PDB entry 7XC7 | electron microscopy, 3.10 A resolution | chains C and A of the 4 polymer chains in the assembly

[Chain C]
Molecule: 33-nt RNA strand
From: Candidatus Scalindua brodae
Sequence (33 nucleotides; numbered -18 to 15; 1 number in that range is skipped by the numbering (no residue carries it; nothing is unmodelled there); the number before each row is that of its first residue; numbers below 1 keep their minus sign (G-18 is residue -18)):
   -18 GACUUAAUGUCACGGUAC
     1 CCAAUUUUCUGCCCC
Not modelled in the structure: -18 to -17

[Chain A]
Name: RAMP superfamily protein
From: Candidatus Scalindua brodae
Amino-acid sequence (1722 residues; row label = number of the first residue in the row):
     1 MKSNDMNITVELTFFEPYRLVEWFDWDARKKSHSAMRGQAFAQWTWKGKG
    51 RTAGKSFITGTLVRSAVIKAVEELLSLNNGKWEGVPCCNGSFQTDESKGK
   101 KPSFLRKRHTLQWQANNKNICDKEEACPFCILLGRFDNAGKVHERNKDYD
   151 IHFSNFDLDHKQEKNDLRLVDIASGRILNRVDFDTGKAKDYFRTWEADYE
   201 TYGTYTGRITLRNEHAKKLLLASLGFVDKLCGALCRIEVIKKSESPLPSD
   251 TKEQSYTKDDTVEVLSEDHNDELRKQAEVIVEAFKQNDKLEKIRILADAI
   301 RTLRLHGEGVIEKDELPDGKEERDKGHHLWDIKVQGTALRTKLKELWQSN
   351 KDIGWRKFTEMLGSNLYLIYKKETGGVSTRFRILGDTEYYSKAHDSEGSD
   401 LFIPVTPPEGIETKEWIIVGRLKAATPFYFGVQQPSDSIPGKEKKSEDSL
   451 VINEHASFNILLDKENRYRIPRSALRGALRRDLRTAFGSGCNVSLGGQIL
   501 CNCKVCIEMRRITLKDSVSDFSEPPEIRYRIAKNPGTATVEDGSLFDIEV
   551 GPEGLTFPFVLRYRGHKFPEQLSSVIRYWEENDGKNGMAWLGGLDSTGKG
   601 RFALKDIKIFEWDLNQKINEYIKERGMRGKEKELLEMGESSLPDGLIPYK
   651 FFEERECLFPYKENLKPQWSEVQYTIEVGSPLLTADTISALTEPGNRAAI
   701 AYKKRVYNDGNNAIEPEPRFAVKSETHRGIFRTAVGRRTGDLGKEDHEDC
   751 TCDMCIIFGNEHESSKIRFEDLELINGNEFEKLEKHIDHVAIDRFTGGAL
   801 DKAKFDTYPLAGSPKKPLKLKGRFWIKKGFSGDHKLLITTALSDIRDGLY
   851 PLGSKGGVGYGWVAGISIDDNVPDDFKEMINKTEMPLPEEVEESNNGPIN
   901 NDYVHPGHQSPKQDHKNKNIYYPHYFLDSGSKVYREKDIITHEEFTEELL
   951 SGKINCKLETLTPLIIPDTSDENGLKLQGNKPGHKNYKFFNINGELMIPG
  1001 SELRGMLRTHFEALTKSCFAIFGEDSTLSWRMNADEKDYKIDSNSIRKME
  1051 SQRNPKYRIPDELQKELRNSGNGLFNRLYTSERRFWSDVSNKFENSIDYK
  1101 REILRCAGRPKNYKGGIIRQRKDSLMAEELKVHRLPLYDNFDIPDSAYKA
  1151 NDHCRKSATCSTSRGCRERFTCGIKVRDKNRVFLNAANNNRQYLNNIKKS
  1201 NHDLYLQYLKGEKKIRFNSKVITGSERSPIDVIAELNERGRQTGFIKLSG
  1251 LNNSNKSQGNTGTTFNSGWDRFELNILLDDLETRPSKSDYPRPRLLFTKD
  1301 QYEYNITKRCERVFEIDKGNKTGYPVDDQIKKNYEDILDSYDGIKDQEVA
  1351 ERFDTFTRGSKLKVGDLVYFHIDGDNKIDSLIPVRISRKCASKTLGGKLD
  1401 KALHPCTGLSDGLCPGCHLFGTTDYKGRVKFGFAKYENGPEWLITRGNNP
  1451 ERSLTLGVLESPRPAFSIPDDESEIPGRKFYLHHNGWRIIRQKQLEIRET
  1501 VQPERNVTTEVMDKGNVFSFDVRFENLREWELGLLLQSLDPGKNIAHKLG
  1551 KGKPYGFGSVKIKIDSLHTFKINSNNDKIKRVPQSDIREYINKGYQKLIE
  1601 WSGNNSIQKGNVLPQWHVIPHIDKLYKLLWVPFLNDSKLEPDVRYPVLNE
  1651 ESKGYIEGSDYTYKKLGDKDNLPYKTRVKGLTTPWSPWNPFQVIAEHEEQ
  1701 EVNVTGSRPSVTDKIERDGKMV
Not modelled in the structure: 1-5, 48-52, 160-164, 241-268, 375, 394-397, 446, 639-641, 881-896, 913-919, 1029-1392, 1446-1449, 1572-1578, 1602-1611, 1637-1662, 1678-1722
Bound ions: Zn2+ site 1: Cys88, Cys121, Cys127, Cys130; Zn2+ site 2: Cys491, Cys501, Cys503; Zn2+ site 3: His747, Cys750, Cys752, Cys755; Zn2+ site 4: Cys1018, Cys1406, Cys1414, Cys1417

[Chain C / chain A interface]
Residue-residue contacts - 251 pairs, chain C then chain A:
  C-16(C) - Lys47(A)  hydrogen bond to the base
  C-16(C) - Lys55(A)  base contact
  U-15(C) - Trp23(A)  phosphate contact
  U-15(C) - Thr45(A)  base contact
  U-15(C) - Ser56(A)  base contact
  U-15(C) - Phe57(A)  sugar contact
  U-15(C) - Asn155(A)  sugar contact
  U-15(C) - Asp157(A)  base contact
  U-14(C) - Trp23(A)  phosphate contact
  U-14(C) - Thr59(A)  sugar contact
  U-14(C) - Gly60(A)  hydrogen bond to the base
  U-14(C) - Thr61(A)  hydrogen bond to the sugar
  U-14(C) - His152(A)  base contact
  U-14(C) - Phe153(A)  base contact
  U-14(C) - Asn155(A)  base contact
  A-13(C) - Asp25(A)  phosphate contact
  A-13(C) - Thr61(A)  sugar contact
  A-13(C) - Ser103(A)  phosphate contact
  A-13(C) - His143(A)  base contact
  A-13(C) - Glu144(A)  base contact
  A-13(C) - Tyr149(A)  hydrogen bond to the base
  A-13(C) - His152(A)  base contact
  A-12(C) - Gly60(A)  base contact
  A-12(C) - Thr61(A)  base contact
  A-12(C) - Arg64(A)  hydrogen bond to the base
  A-12(C) - Ser103(A)  hydrogen bond to the phosphate
  A-12(C) - Ala139(A)  sugar contact
  A-12(C) - Gly140(A)  hydrogen bond to the sugar
  A-12(C) - Lys141(A)  phosphate contact
  A-12(C) - Ile151(A)  base contact
  A-12(C) - Phe153(A)  hydrogen bond to the base
  U-11(C) - Ser91(A)  hydrogen bond to the sugar
  U-11(C) - Gln93(A)  hydrogen bond to the base
  U-11(C) - Thr94(A)  base contact
  U-11(C) - Glu96(A)  hydrogen bond to the base
  U-11(C) - Leu133(A)  sugar contact
  U-11(C) - Gly134(A)  phosphate contact
  U-11(C) - Arg135(A)  sugar contact
  U-11(C) - Asp137(A)  phosphate contact
  U-11(C) - Ala139(A)  phosphate contact
  U-11(C) - Lys141(A)  salt bridge to the phosphate
  G-10(C) - Arg64(A)  salt bridge to the phosphate
  G-10(C) - Phe92(A)  base contact
  G-10(C) - Thr94(A)  hydrogen bond to the base
  G-10(C) - Pro102(A)  base contact
  G-10(C) - Phe104(A)  hydrogen bond to the sugar
  G-10(C) - Leu105(A)  sugar contact
  G-10(C) - Arg106(A)  hydrogen bond to the sugar
  G-10(C) - Lys107(A)  base contact
  G-10(C) - Asp400(A)  base contact
  G-10(C) - Leu401(A)  base contact
  U-9(C) - Gln39(A)  base contact
  U-9(C) - Ala40(A)  base contact
  U-9(C) - Thr59(A)  base contact
  U-9(C) - Thr61(A)  hydrogen bond to the base
  U-9(C) - Leu62(A)  hydrogen bond to the base
  U-9(C) - Ser65(A)  base contact
  U-9(C) - Phe104(A)  stacking on the base
  U-9(C) - Leu105(A)  sugar contact
  U-9(C) - Arg106(A)  salt bridge to the phosphate
  U-9(C) - Arg108(A)  salt bridge to the phosphate
  C-8(C) - Lys69(A)  hydrogen bond to the phosphate
  C-8(C) - Leu105(A)  phosphate contact
  C-8(C) - Arg106(A)  phosphate contact
  C-8(C) - Lys107(A)  phosphate contact
  C-8(C) - Arg108(A)  salt bridge to the phosphate
  C-8(C) - Leu500(A)  base contact
  C-8(C) - Arg510(A)  base contact
  A-7(C) - Arg37(A)  hydrogen bond to the sugar
  A-7(C) - Phe41(A)  sugar contact
  A-7(C) - Lys69(A)  salt bridge to the phosphate
  A-7(C) - Lys229(A)  phosphate contact
  A-7(C) - Tyr390(A)  hydrogen bond to the base
  A-7(C) - Ser391(A)  base contact
  A-7(C) - Leu495(A)  base contact
  C-6(C) - Glu16(A)  hydrogen bond to the base
  C-6(C) - Arg19(A)  salt bridge to the phosphate
  C-6(C) - Lys229(A)  hydrogen bond to the sugar
  C-6(C) - Gly232(A)  phosphate contact
  C-6(C) - Ala233(A)  base contact
  C-6(C) - Leu234(A)  base contact
  C-6(C) - Arg472(A)  salt bridge to the phosphate
  C-6(C) - Arg476(A)  hydrogen bond to the phosphate
  C-6(C) - Ile512(A)  base contact
  C-6(C) - Thr513(A)  hydrogen bond to the base
  C-6(C) - Leu514(A)  hydrogen bond to the base
  G-5(C) - Lys107(A)  hydrogen bond to the base
  G-5(C) - Arg476(A)  salt bridge to the phosphate
  G-5(C) - Ser494(A)  hydrogen bond to the base
  G-5(C) - Leu495(A)  base contact
  G-5(C) - Gly496(A)  base contact
  G-5(C) - Gly497(A)  hydrogen bond to the base
  G-5(C) - Met509(A)  phosphate contact
  G-5(C) - Arg510(A)  phosphate contact
  G-4(C) - Arg37(A)  hydrogen bond to the base
  G-4(C) - Asn179(A)  hydrogen bond to the sugar
  G-4(C) - Arg180(A)  phosphate contact
  G-4(C) - Asp190(A)  hydrogen bond to the base
  G-4(C) - Tyr191(A)  base contact
  G-4(C) - Phe192(A)  stacking on the base
  G-4(C) - Tyr389(A)  hydrogen bond to the base
  G-4(C) - Tyr390(A)  base contact
  G-4(C) - Arg476(A)  salt bridge to the phosphate
  G-4(C) - Arg480(A)  salt bridge to the phosphate
  G-4(C) - Val493(A)  sugar contact
  G-4(C) - Leu495(A)  base contact
  U-3(C) - Asn179(A)  sugar contact
  U-3(C) - Arg180(A)  phosphate contact
  U-3(C) - Val181(A)  hydrogen bond to the phosphate
  U-3(C) - Ser473(A)  sugar contact
  U-3(C) - Ala474(A)  phosphate contact
  U-3(C) - Gly477(A)  sugar contact
  U-3(C) - Arg480(A)  phosphate contact
  U-3(C) - Arg481(A)  hydrogen bond to the base
  U-3(C) - Gly592(A)  base contact
  A-2(C) - Arg176(A)  salt bridge to the phosphate
  A-2(C) - Ile177(A)  sugar contact
  A-2(C) - Leu178(A)  phosphate contact
  A-2(C) - Asn179(A)  hydrogen bond to the phosphate
  A-2(C) - Tyr191(A)  base contact
  A-2(C) - Gly431(A)  sugar contact
  A-2(C) - Ser473(A)  hydrogen bond to the phosphate
  A-2(C) - Ala474(A)  phosphate contact
  C-1(C) - Asn179(A)  hydrogen bond to the sugar
  C-1(C) - Val181(A)  sugar contact
  C-1(C) - Gly186(A)  hydrogen bond to the sugar
  C-1(C) - Lys187(A)  base contact
  C-1(C) - Ala188(A)  hydrogen bond to the base
  C-1(C) - Tyr429(A)  phosphate contact
  C-1(C) - Gly431(A)  hydrogen bond to the phosphate
  C-1(C) - Gly593(A)  phosphate contact
  C1(C) - Gly186(A)  sugar contact
  C1(C) - Lys187(A)  base contact
  C1(C) - Gly593(A)  phosphate contact
  C1(C) - Leu594(A)  hydrogen bond to the phosphate
  C1(C) - Asp595(A)  hydrogen bond to the phosphate
  C1(C) - Asn760(A)  hydrogen bond to the sugar
  C1(C) - Glu761(A)  hydrogen bond to the sugar
  C1(C) - His762(A)  sugar contact
  C1(C) - Glu763(A)  hydrogen bond to the sugar
  C1(C) - Ser764(A)  phosphate contact
  C2(C) - Ser596(A)  hydrogen bond to the phosphate
  C2(C) - Arg728(A)  salt bridge to the phosphate
  C2(C) - Asn760(A)  sugar contact
  C2(C) - Glu761(A)  sugar contact
  C2(C) - Ser764(A)  phosphate contact
  C2(C) - Ser765(A)  hydrogen bond to the phosphate
  A3(C) - Arg530(A)  salt bridge to the phosphate
  A3(C) - Ala532(A)  sugar contact
  A3(C) - Lys533(A)  sugar contact
  A3(C) - Phe546(A)  base contact
  A3(C) - Ser596(A)  phosphate contact
  A3(C) - Arg728(A)  salt bridge to the phosphate
  A3(C) - Arg732(A)  salt bridge to the phosphate
  A3(C) - Phe758(A)  phosphate contact
  A4(C) - Ile531(A)  sugar contact
  A4(C) - Lys533(A)  hydrogen bond to the sugar
  A4(C) - Glu725(A)  sugar contact
  A4(C) - Thr726(A)  phosphate contact
  A4(C) - Gly729(A)  phosphate contact
  A4(C) - Ile730(A)  base contact
  A4(C) - Arg732(A)  salt bridge to the phosphate
  A4(C) - Thr733(A)  hydrogen bond to the base
  A4(C) - Pro851(A)  base contact
  U5(C) - Tyr529(A)  base contact
  U5(C) - Arg530(A)  phosphate contact
  U5(C) - Ile531(A)  hydrogen bond to the phosphate
  U5(C) - Leu545(A)  base contact
  U5(C) - Thr684(A)  hydrogen bond to the sugar
  U5(C) - Ala685(A)  hydrogen bond to the sugar
  U5(C) - Lys723(A)  phosphate contact
  U5(C) - Glu725(A)  phosphate contact
  U5(C) - Thr726(A)  hydrogen bond to the phosphate
  U6(C) - Lys533(A)  hydrogen bond to the sugar
  U6(C) - Val540(A)  base contact
  U6(C) - Leu683(A)  phosphate contact
  U6(C) - Thr684(A)  phosphate contact
  U6(C) - Thr726(A)  hydrogen bond to the phosphate
  U6(C) - Gly853(A)  phosphate contact
  U6(C) - Ser854(A)  hydrogen bond to the phosphate
  U7(C) - Thr539(A)  sugar contact
  U7(C) - Ser854(A)  phosphate contact
  U7(C) - Lys855(A)  hydrogen bond to the phosphate
  U7(C) - Gly856(A)  phosphate contact
  U7(C) - Thr1422(A)  hydrogen bond to the sugar
  U7(C) - Thr1423(A)  base contact
  U7(C) - Asp1424(A)  base contact
  U7(C) - Tyr1425(A)  hydrogen bond to the sugar
  U7(C) - Lys1426(A)  hydrogen bond to the sugar
  U7(C) - Gly1427(A)  phosphate contact
  U8(C) - Arg1004(A)  salt bridge to the phosphate
  U8(C) - Arg1008(A)  hydrogen bond to the phosphate
  U8(C) - Phe1420(A)  sugar contact
  U8(C) - Gly1421(A)  sugar contact
  U8(C) - Thr1422(A)  sugar contact
  U8(C) - Thr1423(A)  sugar contact
  U8(C) - Gly1427(A)  hydrogen bond to the phosphate
  C9(C) - Val790(A)  sugar contact
  C9(C) - Ala791(A)  base contact
  C9(C) - Lys855(A)  base contact
  C9(C) - Arg1004(A)  salt bridge to the phosphate
  C9(C) - Arg1008(A)  salt bridge to the phosphate
  C9(C) - Ile1021(A)  phosphate contact
  U10(C) - Val790(A)  sugar contact
  U10(C) - Ala791(A)  phosphate contact
  U10(C) - Ile792(A)  hydrogen bond to the phosphate
  U10(C) - Arg794(A)  salt bridge to the phosphate
  U10(C) - Ser1001(A)  sugar contact
  U10(C) - Glu1002(A)  hydrogen bond to the sugar
  U10(C) - Gly1005(A)  phosphate contact
  U10(C) - Lys1548(A)  base contact
  U10(C) - Leu1549(A)  base contact
  U10(C) - Lys1553(A)  hydrogen bond to the base
  G11(C) - Asp788(A)  base contact
  G11(C) - His789(A)  salt bridge to the phosphate
  G11(C) - Val790(A)  hydrogen bond to the phosphate
  G11(C) - Ala799(A)  base contact
  G11(C) - Lys804(A)  hydrogen bond to the base
  G11(C) - Pro967(A)  sugar contact
  G11(C) - Thr969(A)  base contact
  G11(C) - Ser1001(A)  phosphate contact
  G11(C) - Glu1002(A)  phosphate contact
  C12(C) - Ile792(A)  sugar contact
  C12(C) - Gly797(A)  sugar contact
  C12(C) - Gly798(A)  sugar contact
  C12(C) - Ile966(A)  phosphate contact
  C12(C) - Pro967(A)  phosphate contact
  C12(C) - Glu1002(A)  phosphate contact
  C12(C) - Gly1550(A)  phosphate contact
  C12(C) - Lys1551(A)  phosphate contact
  C13(C) - Gly797(A)  sugar contact
  C13(C) - Leu1459(A)  base contact
  C13(C) - Glu1460(A)  hydrogen bond to the sugar
  C13(C) - Ser1461(A)  base contact
  C13(C) - Pro1462(A)  base contact
  C13(C) - Tyr1481(A)  sugar contact
  C13(C) - Gly1550(A)  phosphate contact
  C13(C) - Lys1551(A)  phosphate contact
  C13(C) - Gly1552(A)  hydrogen bond to the phosphate
  C13(C) - Lys1553(A)  hydrogen bond to the phosphate
  C13(C) - Pro1554(A)  phosphate contact
  C14(C) - Thr796(A)  phosphate contact
  C14(C) - Val1458(A)  base contact
  C14(C) - Glu1460(A)  sugar contact
  C14(C) - Ser1461(A)  sugar contact
  C14(C) - Pro1462(A)  phosphate contact
  C14(C) - Lys1479(A)  salt bridge to the phosphate
  C14(C) - Tyr1481(A)  phosphate contact
  C14(C) - Pro1554(A)  phosphate contact
  C15(C) - Arg1463(A)  phosphate contact
  C15(C) - Phe1466(A)  phosphate contact
Other interface residues (no listed pair), chain A (188 interface residues in all): Trp26, Ile68, Asp95, Ser154, Cys231, Phe430, Val432, Gln433, Phe458, Pro471, Ala478, Ala538, Asp686, Gly759, Pro923, Ile965, Met1006, Thr1009, Tyr1663

[Overview]
31 residues of chain C face 188 of chain A across their interface; the contacts include 69 hydrogen bonds, 23
salt bridges and 2 aromatic stacking contacts. Polar pairs include C-16(C)-Lys47(A), U-14(C)-Gly60(A) and
A-13(C)-Tyr149(A). Cys88(A), Cys121(A), Cys127(A) and Cys130(A) form the Zn2+ site 1.
Chain C is a 33-nt RNA strand and chain A is RAMP superfamily protein, both from Candidatus Scalindua brodae;
the structure, Cryo-EM structure of a bacterial protein complex, was determined by electron microscopy (same
publication as 7X7A, 7X7R and 7X8A).
